5XDS - chain A; structure by X-ray diffraction, 1.75 A resolution.

[Chain A]
Molecule: Imidazoleglycerol-phosphate dehydratase
Source organism: Mycobacterium tuberculosis (strain ATCC 25618 / H37Rv)
Notes: EC 4.2.1.19
UniProtKB: P9WML9 (HIS7_MYCTU); residue numbers follow UniProt; this construct covers 2-210
Sequence (216 residues; each row starts with the number of its first residue; numbers below 1 keep their minus sign (Met-5 is residue -5)):
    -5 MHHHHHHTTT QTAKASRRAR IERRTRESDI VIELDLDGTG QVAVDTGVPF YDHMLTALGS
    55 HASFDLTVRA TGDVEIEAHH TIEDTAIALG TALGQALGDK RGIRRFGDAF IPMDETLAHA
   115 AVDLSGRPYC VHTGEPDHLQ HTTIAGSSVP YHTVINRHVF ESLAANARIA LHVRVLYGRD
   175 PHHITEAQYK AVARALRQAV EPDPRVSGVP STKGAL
Not modelled in the structure: -5 to 9, 201-210
Sequence notes: initiating methionine (-5); expression tag (-4 to 1)
Curated features (UniProtKB/Swiss-Prot):
  - binding site (substrate): Glu21, His47 to His55, His73 to Glu77, Arg99, Arg121, His176 to Lys184, Ser205 to Lys207
  - binding site (Mn(2+)): His47, His73, His74, Glu77, His152, His176, His177, Glu180
Metal / ion sites: Mn2+ site 1: His47, His74, His176, Glu180 (together with 83O); Mn2+ site 2: His73, Glu77, His152, His177 (together with 83O)
Ligand contacts: 83O ((2S)-2-azanyl-3-(4H-1,2,4-triazol-3-yl)propanoic acid): Glu21, His47, His73, His74, Glu77, Asp78, Met107, Arg121, His176, His177, Glu180

[Overview]
Chain A binds compound 83O. His47, His74, His176 and Glu180 form the Mn2+ site 1. His73, Glu77, His152 and
His177 coordinate Mn2+ site 2. From UniProt: 29 substrate-binding residues and 8 Mn2+-binding residues.
Chain A is Imidazoleglycerol-phosphate dehydratase (Mycobacterium tuberculosis (strain ATCC 25618 / H37Rv));
the structure, Crystal structure of Mycobacterium tuberculosis HisB bound with an inhibitor, was determined by
X-ray diffraction (same publication as 6KHH and 5ZQN).
